6CC0 - chains A and B; structure by X-ray diffraction, 2.50 A resolution.

Chain A (and B):
Protein: LuxR family transcriptional regulator
Organism: Pseudomonas aeruginosa
Notes: chain B of this document is another copy of the same molecule, construct and numbering; everything in this record applies to it too
Reference sequence: Q9RMS5 (Q9RMS5_PSEAI); residue numbers follow UniProt; this construct covers 1-237
Chain sequence (237 residues; each row starts with the number of its first residue):
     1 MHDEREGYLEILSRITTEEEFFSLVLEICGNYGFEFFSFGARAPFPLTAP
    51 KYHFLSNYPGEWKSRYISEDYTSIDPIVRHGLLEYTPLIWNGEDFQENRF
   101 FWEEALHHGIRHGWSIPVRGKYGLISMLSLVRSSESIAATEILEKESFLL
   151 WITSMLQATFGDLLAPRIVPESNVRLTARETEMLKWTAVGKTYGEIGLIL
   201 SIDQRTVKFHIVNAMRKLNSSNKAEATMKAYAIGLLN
Not modelled in the structure: 1-3 (chain B: 1-4)
Small-molecule neighbours: EWM (N-[(3S)-2-oxooxolan-3-yl]dodecanamide): Ser-38, Gly-40, Ala-41, Arg-42, Tyr-52, Phe-54, Tyr-58, Trp-62, Tyr-66, Asp-75, Ile-77, Val-78, Gly-81, Leu-82, Trp-90, Phe-101, Trp-102, Ala-105, Ile-110, Pro-117, Ile-125, Ser-126, Met-127, Ser-129
Reported in the primary citation:
  - binding site for EWM: Ser-38, Met-127, Ser-129

Chain A / chain B interface:
Contacting residue pairs (53):
  Arg-5(A) / Leu-143(B)
  Arg-5(A) / Ser-147(B)  hydrogen bond
  Arg-42(A) / Asn-237(B)
  Leu-47(A) / Ala-188(B)  hydrophobic
  Leu-47(A) / Tyr-231(B)  hydrophobic
  Thr-48(A) / Lys-185(B)
  Thr-48(A) / Trp-186(B)
  Thr-48(A) / Val-189(B)
  Arg-79(A) / Asn-237(B)  hydrogen bond (side chain-backbone)
  Leu-82(A) / Asn-237(B)  hydrogen bond (backbone-side chain)
  Leu-83(A) / Lys-121(B)
  Tyr-85(A) / Arg-119(B)
  Tyr-85(A) / Gly-120(B)
  Tyr-85(A) / Lys-121(B)
  Arg-119(A) / Tyr-85(B)
  Arg-119(A) / Arg-119(B)
  Gly-120(A) / Tyr-85(B)  hydrogen bond (backbone-side chain)
  Lys-121(A) / Leu-83(B)
  Lys-121(A) / Tyr-85(B)
  Ser-147(A) / Arg-5(B)  hydrogen bond
  Ser-147(A) / Ser-147(B)
  Trp-151(A) / Glu-146(B)  hydrogen bond
  Lys-185(A) / Leu-47(B)
  Lys-185(A) / Thr-48(B)
  Trp-186(A) / Thr-48(B)
  Ala-188(A) / Ala-224(B)
  Ala-188(A) / Glu-225(B)
  Ala-188(A) / Met-228(B)
  Val-189(A) / Asn-222(B)  hydrogen bond (backbone-side chain)
  Val-189(A) / Glu-225(B)
  Gly-190(A) / Asn-222(B)
  Gly-190(A) / Ala-224(B)
  Asn-222(A) / Val-189(B)  hydrogen bond (side chain-backbone)
  Asn-222(A) / Gly-190(B)
  Ala-224(A) / Ala-188(B)
  Ala-224(A) / Gly-190(B)
  Glu-225(A) / Ala-188(B)  hydrogen bond (backbone-backbone)
  Glu-225(A) / Val-189(B)
  Met-228(A) / Ala-188(B)  hydrophobic
  Met-228(A) / Met-228(B)  hydrophobic
  Met-228(A) / Tyr-231(B)  hydrophobic
  Tyr-231(A) / Pro-44(B)
  Tyr-231(A) / Leu-47(B)  hydrophobic
  Tyr-231(A) / Met-228(B)  hydrophobic
  Tyr-231(A) / Tyr-231(B)  hydrophobic
  Tyr-231(A) / Ala-232(B)
  Ala-232(A) / Tyr-231(B)
  Gly-234(A) / Leu-83(B)
  Leu-236(A) / Leu-47(B)  hydrophobic
  Asn-237(A) / Arg-42(B)  hydrogen bond
  Asn-237(A) / Arg-79(B)  hydrogen bond (backbone-side chain)
  Asn-237(A) / Leu-82(B)
  Asn-237(A) / Leu-83(B)
Interface residues without a listed pair, chain A (34 interface residues in all): Pro-44, Glu-84, Gly-123, Ser-154, Gln-157, Thr-187, Thr-227
Interface residues without a listed pair, chain B (34 interface residues in all): Glu-84, Thr-86, Tyr-122, Leu-150, Thr-187, Thr-227, Leu-236

Summary:
The chain A/chain B interface involves 34 residues from each chain, with 11 hydrogen bonds. Among the polar
pairs are Arg-5(A)/Ser-147(B), Arg-79(A)/Asn-237(B) and Leu-82(A)/Asn-237(B). Bound to chain A: compound EWM.
From the paper: a binding site for EWM at Ser-38(A), Met-127(A) and Ser-129(A).
Chain A and chain B are both LuxR family transcriptional regulator (Pseudomonas aeruginosa); the structure,
Crystal structure of QscR bound to C12-homoserine lactone, was determined by X-ray diffraction, deposited
together with 6CBQ.
